PDB entry 5NG1 | X-ray diffraction, 2.20 A resolution | chains C and D of the 6 polymer chains in the assembly

Chain C:
Name: Tubulin alpha-1B chain
From: Bos taurus
UniProtKB: P81947 (TBA1B_BOVIN); residues 1-451 here = UniProt positions 1-451
Chain sequence (451 residues; row label = number of the first residue in the row):
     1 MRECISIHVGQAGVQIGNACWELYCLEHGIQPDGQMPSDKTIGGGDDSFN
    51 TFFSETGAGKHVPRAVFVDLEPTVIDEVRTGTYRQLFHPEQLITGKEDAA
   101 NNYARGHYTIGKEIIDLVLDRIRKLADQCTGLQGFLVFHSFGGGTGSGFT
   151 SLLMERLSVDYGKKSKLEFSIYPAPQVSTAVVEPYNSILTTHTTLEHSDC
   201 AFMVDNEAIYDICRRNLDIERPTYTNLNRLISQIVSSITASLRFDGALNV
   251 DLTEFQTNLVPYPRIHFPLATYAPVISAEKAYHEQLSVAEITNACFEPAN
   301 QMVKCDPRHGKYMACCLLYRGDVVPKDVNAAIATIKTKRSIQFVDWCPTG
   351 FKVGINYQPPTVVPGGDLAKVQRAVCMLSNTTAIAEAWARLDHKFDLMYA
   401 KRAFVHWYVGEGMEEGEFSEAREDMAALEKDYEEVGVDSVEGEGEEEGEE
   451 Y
Not modelled in the structure: 441-451
Ion coordination: Ca2+: Asp-39, Thr-41, Gly-44, Glu-55
Small-molecule neighbours:
  - 8WB (2-methoxy-5-(2,3,4-trimethoxyphenyl)cyclohepta-2,4,6-trien-1-one): Thr-179, Ala-180, Val-181
  - GTP (guanosine-5'-triphosphate): Val-9, Gly-10, Gln-11, Ala-12, Gln-15, Ile-16, Asp-69, Asp-98, Ala-99, Ala-100, Asn-101, Ser-140, Gly-142, Gly-143, Gly-144, Thr-145, Gly-146, Ile-171, Pro-173, Val-177, Ser-178, Thr-179, Glu-183, Asn-206, Tyr-224, Leu-227, Asn-228, Ile-231

Chain D:
Name: Tubulin beta-2B chain
From: Bos taurus
UniProtKB: Q6B856 (TBB2B_BOVIN); the author numbering skips numbers that UniProt does not, so the offset changes along the chain: 1-42 = UniProt 1-42; 45-360 = UniProt 43-358; 369-455 = UniProt 359-445
Chain sequence (445 residues; row label = number of the first residue in the row; note: 10 numbers in that range are skipped by the numbering (no residue carries them; nothing is unmodelled there)):
     1 MREIVHIQAGQCGNQIGAKFWEVISDEHGIDPTGSYHGDSDL
    45 QLERINVYYNEATGNKYVPRAILVDLEPGTMDSVRSGPFGQIFRPDNFVF
    95 GQSGAGNNWAKGHYTEGAELVDSVLDVVRKESESCDCLQGFQLTHSLGGG
   145 TGSGMGTLLISKIREEYPDRIMNTFSVMPSPKVSDTVVEPYNATLSVHQL
   195 VENTDETYCIDNEALYDICFRTLKLTTPTYGDLNHLVSATMSGVTTCLRF
   245 PGQLNADLRKLAVNMVPFPRLHFFMPGFAPLTSRGSQQYRALTVPELTQQ
   295 MFDSKNMMAACDPRHGRYLTVAAIFRGRMSMKEVDEQMLNVQNKNSSYFV
   345 EWIPNNVKTAVCDIPP
   369 RGLKMSATFIGNSTAIQELFKRISEQFTAMFRRKAFLHWYTGEGMDEMEF
   419 TEAESNMNDLVSEYQQYQDATADEQGEFEEEEGEDEA
Not modelled in the structure: 442-455
Covalently attached groups: (-)-ZAMPANOLIDE (Bound form) (ZPN) linked to His-229
Ion coordination: Mg2+: Gln-11 (together with GDP)
Small-molecule neighbours:
  - 8WB (2-methoxy-5-(2,3,4-trimethoxyphenyl)cyclohepta-2,4,6-trien-1-one): Val-238, Cys-241, Leu-242, Leu-248, Ala-250, Asp-251, Lys-254, Leu-255, Asn-258, Met-259, Thr-314, Val-315, Ala-316, Ile-318, Asn-350, Val-351, Lys-352, Ala-354, Ile-378
  - GDP (guanosine-5'-diphosphate): Gly-10, Gln-11, Cys-12, Gln-15, Ile-16, Asp-69, Asn-101, Ser-140, Gly-142, Gly-143, Gly-144, Thr-145, Gly-146, Ser-147, Val-171, Pro-173, Val-177, Ser-178, Glu-183, Asn-206, Leu-209, Tyr-224, Leu-227, Asn-228
  - (-)-ZAMPANOLIDE (Bound form) (ZPN; (2Z,4E)-N-[(S)-[(1S,2E,5S,8E,10Z,17S)-3,11-dimethyl-19-methylidene-7,13-dioxo-6,21-dioxabicyclo[15.3.1]henicosa-2,8,10-trien-5-yl](hydroxy)methyl]hexa-2,4-dienamide): Val-23, Leu-217, Leu-230, Ala-233, Phe-272, Pro-274, Leu-275, Thr-276, Arg-278, Gln-281, Arg-284, Ala-285, Leu-286, Glu-290, Gln-294, Pro-360, Arg-369, Leu-371
What the authors report for this chain:
  - binding site for 8WB: Ala-250
  - binding site for (-)-ZAMPANOLIDE (Bound form): His-229

How chain C and chain D interact:
Residue-residue contacts - 60 pairs, chain C then chain D:
  Gln-11(C) with Asn-249(D), hydrogen bond
  Glu-71(C) with Asn-249(D), hydrogen bond
  Thr-73(C) with Asn-249(D)
  Lys-96(C) with Met-1(D), hydrogen bond (backbone-backbone); Asp-130(D), salt bridge
  Glu-97(C) with Met-1(D); Cys-131(D); Arg-164(D), salt bridge; Arg-253(D), salt bridge
  Asp-98(C) with Asp-251(D); Lys-254(D), salt bridge
  Ala-100(C) with Arg-253(D); Lys-254(D); Val-257(D)
  Asn-101(C) with Lys-254(D); Asn-258(D)
  Arg-105(C) with Arg-253(D)
  Pro-175(C) with Asn-349(D)
  Thr-179(C) with Lys-352(D)
  Ala-180(C) with Asn-258(D); Lys-352(D)
  Val-181(C) with Asn-258(D), hydrogen bond (backbone-side chain); Ile-347(D), hydrophobic; Asn-349(D); Lys-352(D)
  Val-182(C) with Asn-258(D)
  Tyr-210(C) with Asp-329(D)
  Glu-220(C) with Lys-326(D)
  Arg-221(C) with Met-325(D); Asp-329(D), salt bridge
  Tyr-224(C) with Gln-247(D)
  Lys-394(C) with Pro-348(D); Asn-349(D), hydrogen bond
  Leu-397(C) with Glu-345(D); Trp-346(D); Pro-348(D), hydrophobic; Ala-440(D), hydrophobic
  Met-398(C) with Trp-346(D), hydrogen bond (backbone-backbone); Pro-348(D)
  Lys-401(C) with Phe-262(D); Trp-346(D); Ala-438(D); Thr-439(D), hydrogen bond (side chain-backbone)
  Arg-402(C) with Phe-262(D)
  Ala-403(C) with Pro-261(D); Phe-262(D), hydrophobic
  Phe-404(C) with Val-257(D); Asn-258(D); Val-260(D); Pro-261(D), hydrogen bond (backbone-backbone); Thr-314(D); Ile-347(D), hydrophobic
  His-406(C) with Val-260(D); Pro-261(D), hydrogen bond (side chain-backbone); Phe-262(D); Pro-263(D)
  Trp-407(C) with Arg-253(D); Ala-256(D); Val-257(D); Val-260(D), hydrogen bond (side chain-backbone)
Other interface residues (no listed pair), chain C (30 interface residues in all): Val-74, Ser-178, Glu-411
Other interface residues (no listed pair), chain D (31 interface residues in all): Met-259, Asn-350

In short:
The interface between chain C and chain D involves 30 residues on one side and 31 on the other; the contacts
include 10 hydrogen bonds and 5 salt bridges. Polar contacts include Lys-96(C)/Asp-130(D),
Glu-97(C)/Arg-164(D) and Glu-97(C)/Arg-253(D). From the paper: a binding site for 8WB at Ala-250(D); a binding
site for (-)-ZAMPANOLIDE (Bound form) at His-229(D).
Here chain C is Tubulin alpha-1B chain and chain D is Tubulin beta-2B chain, both from Bos taurus. Entry 5NG1
(TUBULIN-MTC-zampanolide complex) was determined by X-ray diffraction, deposited together with 5NFZ.
